6NM5 - chains 1F and M of the 76 polymer chains in the assembly; structure by electron microscopy, 6.20 A resolution (low resolution: residue-level contacts below are approximate; hydrogen-bond / salt-bridge calls are withheld).

Chain 1F:
Molecule: Type IV conjugative transfer system pilin TraA
Organism: Escherichia coli
UniProt: A0A1Y2ZDR2 (A0A1Y2ZDR2_ECOLX); residues 6-70 here correspond to UniProt positions 30-94 (UniProt number = residue number + 24)
Amino-acid sequence (65 residues; numbered 6 to 70; the number before each row is that of its first residue):
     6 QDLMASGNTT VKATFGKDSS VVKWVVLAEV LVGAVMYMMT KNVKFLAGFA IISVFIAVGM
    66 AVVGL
From the paper describing this entry:
  - mutagenesis - D23G: abolished binding to phage R17 (citing earlier work)
  - mutagenesis - A18E: abolished binding to R17 (citing earlier work)

Chain M:
Molecule: Maturation protein
Organism: Enterobacteria phage MS2
UniProt: P03610 (MAT_BPMS2); residue numbers follow UniProt; this construct covers 1-393
Amino-acid sequence (393 residues; row label = number of the first residue in the row):
     1 MRAFSTLDRE NETFVPSVRV YADGETEDNS FSLKYRSNWT PGRFNSTGAK TKQWHYPSPY
    61 SRGALSVTSI DQGAYKRSGS SWGRPYEEKA GFGFSLDARS CYSLFPVSQN LTYIEVPQNV
   121 ANRASTEVLQ KVTQGNFNLG VALAEARSTA SQLATQTIAL VKAYTAARRG NWRQALRYLA
   181 LNEDRKFRSK HVAGRWLELQ FGWLPLMSDI QGAYEMLTKV HLQEFLPMRA VRQVGTNIKL
   241 DGRLSYPAAN FQTTCNISRR IVIWFYINDA RLAWLSSLGI LNPLGIVWEK VPFSFVVDWL
   301 LPVGNMLEGL TAPVGCSYMS GTVTDVITGE SIISVDAPYG WTVERQGTAK AQISAMHRGV
   361 QSVWPTTGAY VKSPFSMVHT LDALALIRQR LSR

Interface between chain 1F and chain M:
Residue-residue contacts - 13 pairs, chain 1F then chain M:
  Gln-6(1F) / Val-360(M)
  Asp-7(1F) / Thr-112(M)
  Asp-7(1F) / Tyr-113(M)
  Leu-8(1F) / Ser-108(M)
  Leu-8(1F) / Asn-110(M)
  Gly-12(1F) / Tyr-113(M)
  Gly-12(1F) / Glu-115(M)
  Thr-14(1F) / Glu-115(M)
  Val-68(1F) / Ser-100(M)
  Gly-69(1F) / Ser-100(M)
  Leu-70(1F) / Ser-100(M)
  Leu-70(1F) / Tyr-102(M)
  Leu-70(1F) / Ser-103(M)
Interface residues without a listed pair, chain 1F (10 interface residues in all): Ser-11, Asn-13
Interface residues without a listed pair, chain M (11 interface residues in all): Pro-59, His-357
The authors on this interface:
  - pairs named by the authors: Asp-7(1F)/His-357(M)

Summary:
10 residues of chain 1F face 11 of chain M across their interface. The paper describes a contact between
Asp-7(1F) and His-357(M). The paper reports that D23G of chain 1F abolishes binding to phage R17; A18E of
chain 1F abolishes binding to R17.
Here chain 1F is Type IV conjugative transfer system pilin TraA (Escherichia coli) and chain M is Maturation
protein (Enterobacteria phage MS2). Entry 6NM5 (F-pilus/MS2 Maturation protein complex) was determined by
electron microscopy.
